6EE1 - chains B and D of the 4 polymer chains in the assembly; structure by X-ray diffraction, 2.36 A resolution.

[Chain B (and D)]
Protein: Isocitrate lyase 2
From: Mycobacterium tuberculosis (strain CDC 1551 / Oshkosh)
Notes: EC 4.1.3.1; chain D of this document is another copy of the same molecule, construct and numbering; everything in this record applies to it too
UniProt: Q8VJU4 (ACEA2_MYCTO); numbering as in UniProt (aligned over 1-766)
Sequence (786 residues; each row starts with the number of its first residue; numbers below 1 keep their minus sign (Met-19 is residue -19)):
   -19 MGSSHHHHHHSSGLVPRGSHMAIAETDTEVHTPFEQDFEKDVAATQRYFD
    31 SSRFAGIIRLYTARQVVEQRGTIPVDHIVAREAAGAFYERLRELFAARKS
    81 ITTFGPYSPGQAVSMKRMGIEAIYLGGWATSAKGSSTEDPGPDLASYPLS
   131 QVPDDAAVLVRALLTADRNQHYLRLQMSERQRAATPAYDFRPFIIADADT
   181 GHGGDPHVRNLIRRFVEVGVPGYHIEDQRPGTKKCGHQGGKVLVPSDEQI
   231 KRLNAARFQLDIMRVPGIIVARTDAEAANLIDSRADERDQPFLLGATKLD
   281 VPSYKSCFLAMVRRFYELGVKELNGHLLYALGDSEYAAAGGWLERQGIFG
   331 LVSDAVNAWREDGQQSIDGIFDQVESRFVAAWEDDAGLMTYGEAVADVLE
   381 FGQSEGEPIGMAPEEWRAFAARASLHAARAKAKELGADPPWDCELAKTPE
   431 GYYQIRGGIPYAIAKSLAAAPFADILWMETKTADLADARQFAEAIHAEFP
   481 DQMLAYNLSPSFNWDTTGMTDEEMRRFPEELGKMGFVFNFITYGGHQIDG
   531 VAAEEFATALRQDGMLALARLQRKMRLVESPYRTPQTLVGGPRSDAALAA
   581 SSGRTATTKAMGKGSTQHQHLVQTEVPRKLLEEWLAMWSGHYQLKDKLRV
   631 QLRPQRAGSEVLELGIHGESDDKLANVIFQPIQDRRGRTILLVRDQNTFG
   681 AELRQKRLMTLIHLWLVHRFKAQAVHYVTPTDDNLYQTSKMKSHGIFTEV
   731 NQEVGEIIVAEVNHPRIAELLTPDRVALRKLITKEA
Disordered / not traced: -19 to 10, 217-218, 343, 383-391, 416, 589-600, 765-766 (chain D: -19 to 10, 217-218, 343, 382-391, 589-601)
Sequence notes: initiating methionine (-19); expression tag (-18 to 0)
Bound ions: Mg2+: Ala450, Ala453
Residues lining bound ligands: acetyl coenzyme A (ACO): Val673, Arg674, Asp675, Gln676, Asn677, Thr678, Leu683, Arg684, Gln685, Lys686, Arg687, Leu688, Met689, Thr690, Tyr707, Val708, Thr709, Pro710, Thr711, Asp713, Asn714, Tyr716, Gln717, Lys720, Met721, His724, Lys764
Swiss-Prot annotation at these positions:
  - active site: Cys215 (Proton acceptor)
  - binding site (substrate): Gly106 to Trp108, Gly216, His217, Arg252, Asn487 to Ser491, Thr522
  - binding site (Mg(2+)): Asp177
What the authors report for this chain:
  - catalytic residues: Lys213 to His217 (by similarity / conservation)

[Chain B / chain D interface]
Residue-residue contacts - 241 pairs, chain B then chain D:
  Thr82(B) - Leu540(D)
  Phe84(B) - Phe536(D)  hydrophobic
  Tyr87(B) - Ser88(D)
  Ser88(B) - Tyr87(D)
  Ser88(B) - Asp529(D)  hydrogen bond
  Pro89(B) - Lys113(D)
  Gln91(B) - Asp529(D)  hydrogen bond
  Gln91(B) - Ala533(D)
  Ser94(B) - Gly530(D)
  Ser94(B) - Ala533(D)
  Met98(B) - Glu534(D)
  Met98(B) - Ala537(D)  hydrophobic
  Met98(B) - Thr538(D)  hydrogen bond
  Met98(B) - Arg541(D)  hydrogen bond (backbone-side chain)
  Gly99(B) - Arg541(D)  hydrogen bond (backbone-side chain)
  Ile100(B) - Ala537(D)  hydrophobic
  Ile100(B) - Arg541(D)
  Trp108(B) - Pro565(D)  hydrophobic
  Trp108(B) - Gln566(D)  hydrogen bond
  Trp108(B) - Val569(D)  hydrophobic
  Ala112(B) - Val569(D)  hydrophobic
  Lys113(B) - Pro89(D)
  Lys113(B) - Val138(D)
  Ser115(B) - Val138(D)
  Ser115(B) - Arg141(D)
  Ser116(B) - Asp134(D)
  Ser116(B) - Ala137(D)
  Ser116(B) - Val138(D)
  Ser116(B) - Arg141(D)  hydrogen bond (backbone-side chain)
  Thr117(B) - Arg141(D)
  Glu118(B) - Arg141(D)
  Asp119(B) - Arg141(D)  salt bridge
  Asp119(B) - Thr145(D)
  Pro120(B) - Arg141(D)
  Pro120(B) - Ala142(D)  hydrophobic
  Pro120(B) - Thr145(D)
  Gly121(B) - Val569(D)
  Pro122(B) - Val569(D)
  Pro122(B) - Gly570(D)
  Pro122(B) - Gly571(D)
  Pro122(B) - Ser574(D)
  Leu124(B) - Ser574(D)
  Asp134(B) - Ser116(D)
  Ala137(B) - Ser116(D)
  Val138(B) - Lys113(D)
  Val138(B) - Ser115(D)
  Val138(B) - Ser116(D)
  Arg141(B) - Ser115(D)
  Arg141(B) - Ser116(D)  hydrogen bond (side chain-backbone)
  Arg141(B) - Thr117(D)
  Arg141(B) - Glu118(D)
  Arg141(B) - Asp119(D)  salt bridge
  Arg141(B) - Pro120(D)
  Ala142(B) - Pro120(D)  hydrophobic
  Thr145(B) - Asp119(D)
  Thr145(B) - Pro120(D)
  Gly220(B) - Thr588(D)
  Leu260(B) - Thr587(D)
  Phe288(B) - Arg584(D)
  Phe288(B) - Thr585(D)
  Leu303(B) - Arg584(D)
  Gly305(B) - Gly583(D)
  Gly305(B) - Thr585(D)
  Leu308(B) - Ser582(D)
  Leu308(B) - Thr585(D)
  Asp348(B) - Arg584(D)  salt bridge
  Thr428(B) - Thr587(D)
  Pro429(B) - Thr585(D)
  Glu430(B) - Ala586(D)
  Glu430(B) - Thr587(D)  hydrogen bond (side chain-backbone)
  Leu488(B) - Met545(D)  hydrophobic
  Ser489(B) - Leu548(D)
  Pro490(B) - Gln552(D)  hydrogen bond (backbone-side chain)
  Phe492(B) - Gln552(D)  hydrogen bond (backbone-side chain)
  Asn493(B) - Gln552(D)
  Asn493(B) - Arg556(D)  hydrogen bond
  Asn493(B) - Thr604(D)
  Trp494(B) - Met545(D)  hydrophobic
  Trp494(B) - Leu548(D)
  Trp494(B) - Gln552(D)  hydrogen bond (backbone-side chain)
  Asp495(B) - Arg553(D)  salt bridge
  Asp495(B) - Arg556(D)  salt bridge
  Asp495(B) - Thr604(D)
  Thr496(B) - Thr604(D)
  Asp501(B) - Leu546(D)
  Asp501(B) - Arg553(D)  salt bridge
  Met504(B) - Met545(D)  hydrogen bond (backbone-backbone)
  Met504(B) - Leu546(D)
  Met504(B) - Ala549(D)  hydrophobic
  Arg505(B) - Gln542(D)  hydrogen bond (side chain-backbone)
  Arg505(B) - Asp543(D)  salt bridge
  Arg505(B) - Gly544(D)
  Arg505(B) - Leu546(D)
  Pro508(B) - Gly544(D)
  Ile521(B) - Phe536(D)  hydrophobic
  Ile521(B) - Leu540(D)  hydrophobic
  Tyr523(B) - Pro565(D)
  His526(B) - Tyr562(D)
  His526(B) - Leu568(D)
  Gln527(B) - Met555(D)
  Gln527(B) - Tyr562(D)  hydrogen bond (side chain-backbone)
  Gln527(B) - Pro565(D)
  Ile528(B) - Ala532(D)
  Ile528(B) - Ala533(D)  hydrophobic
  Ile528(B) - Phe536(D)  hydrophobic
  Ile528(B) - Leu551(D)  hydrophobic
  Asp529(B) - Ser88(D)  hydrogen bond
  Asp529(B) - Gln91(D)  hydrogen bond
  Asp529(B) - Asp529(D)
  Gly530(B) - Tyr562(D)
  Val531(B) - Met555(D)  hydrophobic
  Ala532(B) - Ile528(D)
  Ala532(B) - Ala532(D)  hydrophobic
  Ala533(B) - Gln91(D)
  Ala533(B) - Ser94(D)
  Ala533(B) - Ile528(D)  hydrophobic
  Glu534(B) - Met98(D)
  Glu534(B) - Ser560(D)  hydrogen bond
  Glu534(B) - Pro561(D)
  Glu534(B) - Tyr562(D)
  Glu535(B) - Lys554(D)  salt bridge
  Glu535(B) - Ala637(D)
  Glu535(B) - Gly638(D)
  Phe536(B) - Phe84(D)  hydrophobic
  Phe536(B) - Ile521(D)  hydrophobic
  Phe536(B) - Ile528(D)  hydrophobic
  Ala537(B) - Met98(D)  hydrophobic
  Ala537(B) - Ile100(D)  hydrophobic
  Thr538(B) - Met98(D)  hydrogen bond
  Thr538(B) - Ala637(D)
  Ala539(B) - Ala637(D)
  Leu540(B) - Thr82(D)
  Leu540(B) - Ile521(D)  hydrophobic
  Arg541(B) - Met98(D)  hydrogen bond (side chain-backbone)
  Arg541(B) - Gly99(D)  hydrogen bond (side chain-backbone)
  Arg541(B) - Ile100(D)
  Gln542(B) - Arg505(D)  hydrogen bond (backbone-side chain)
  Gln542(B) - Arg636(D)
  Gln542(B) - Ala637(D)  hydrogen bond (side chain-backbone)
  Asp543(B) - Arg505(D)  salt bridge
  Asp543(B) - Arg636(D)
  Gly544(B) - Pro508(D)
  Met545(B) - Trp494(D)  hydrophobic
  Met545(B) - Met504(D)  hydrogen bond (backbone-backbone)
  Leu546(B) - Asp501(D)
  Leu546(B) - Met504(D)
  Leu546(B) - Arg505(D)
  Leu548(B) - Ser489(D)
  Leu548(B) - Trp494(D)
  Ala549(B) - Met504(D)  hydrophobic
  Arg550(B) - Arg636(D)
  Gln552(B) - Pro490(D)  hydrogen bond (side chain-backbone)
  Gln552(B) - Phe492(D)  hydrogen bond (side chain-backbone)
  Gln552(B) - Asn493(D)
  Gln552(B) - Trp494(D)  hydrogen bond (side chain-backbone)
  Arg553(B) - Asp495(D)  salt bridge
  Arg553(B) - Asp501(D)  salt bridge
  Lys554(B) - Glu535(D)  salt bridge
  Met555(B) - Gln527(D)
  Met555(B) - Val531(D)  hydrophobic
  Arg556(B) - Asn493(D)  hydrogen bond
  Arg556(B) - Asp495(D)  salt bridge
  Ser560(B) - Glu534(D)  hydrogen bond
  Pro561(B) - Glu534(D)
  Tyr562(B) - His526(D)
  Tyr562(B) - Gln527(D)  hydrogen bond (backbone-side chain)
  Tyr562(B) - Gly530(D)
  Tyr562(B) - Glu534(D)
  Pro565(B) - Trp108(D)  hydrophobic
  Pro565(B) - Tyr523(D)
  Pro565(B) - Gln527(D)
  Gln566(B) - Trp108(D)  hydrogen bond
  Leu568(B) - His526(D)
  Val569(B) - Trp108(D)  hydrophobic
  Val569(B) - Ala112(D)  hydrophobic
  Val569(B) - Gly121(D)
  Val569(B) - Pro122(D)
  Gly570(B) - Pro122(D)
  Gly571(B) - Pro122(D)
  Ser574(B) - Pro122(D)
  Ser574(B) - Leu124(D)
  Ser582(B) - Leu308(D)
  Gly583(B) - Gly305(D)
  Arg584(B) - Phe288(D)
  Arg584(B) - Glu302(D)  salt bridge
  Arg584(B) - Leu303(D)
  Arg584(B) - Asp348(D)  salt bridge
  Thr585(B) - Gly305(D)
  Thr585(B) - Leu308(D)
  Thr585(B) - Pro429(D)
  Ala586(B) - Glu430(D)
  Thr587(B) - Leu260(D)
  Thr587(B) - Thr428(D)
  Thr587(B) - Pro429(D)
  Thr587(B) - Glu430(D)  hydrogen bond (backbone-side chain)
  Thr588(B) - Gly220(D)
  Thr604(B) - Asp495(D)
  Gln635(B) - Gln542(D)
  Arg636(B) - Gln542(D)
  Arg636(B) - Asp543(D)
  Arg636(B) - Arg550(D)
  Arg636(B) - Glu640(D)  salt bridge
  Ala637(B) - Glu535(D)
  Ala637(B) - Ala539(D)
  Ala637(B) - Gln542(D)  hydrogen bond (backbone-side chain)
  Gly638(B) - Glu535(D)
  Ser639(B) - Glu640(D)  hydrogen bond
  Glu640(B) - Ser639(D)  hydrogen bond
  Glu640(B) - Glu640(D)  hydrogen bond (side chain-backbone)
  Glu640(B) - Gln660(D)
  Gln660(B) - Gln660(D)
  Gln660(B) - Ile662(D)
  Ile662(B) - Gln660(D)
  Ile662(B) - Leu672(D)  hydrophobic
  Gln663(B) - Arg674(D)  hydrogen bond (backbone-side chain)
  Asp664(B) - Thr709(D)  hydrogen bond
  Arg665(B) - Arg674(D)
  Arg665(B) - Thr709(D)  hydrogen bond (side chain-backbone)
  Arg665(B) - Thr711(D)
  Arg668(B) - Thr709(D)
  Leu672(B) - Ile662(D)  hydrophobic
  Leu672(B) - Leu672(D)  hydrophobic
  Arg674(B) - Ile662(D)
  Arg674(B) - Gln663(D)  hydrogen bond (side chain-backbone)
  Arg674(B) - Arg665(D)
  His706(B) - Ile737(D)
  Val708(B) - Asp664(D)
  Val708(B) - Ile670(D)  hydrophobic
  Thr709(B) - Asp664(D)  hydrogen bond
  Thr709(B) - Arg665(D)  hydrogen bond (backbone-side chain)
  Thr709(B) - Arg666(D)
  Thr709(B) - Arg668(D)
  Thr711(B) - Arg665(D)
  Glu729(B) - Glu733(D)
  Asn731(B) - Glu733(D)
  Glu733(B) - Asn731(D)
  Glu736(B) - Arg668(D)  salt bridge
  Glu736(B) - Glu741(D)
  Ile737(B) - His706(D)
  Ile737(B) - Ile737(D)  hydrophobic
  Glu741(B) - Glu736(D)
Also at the interface, not in a pair above, chain B (143 interface residues in all): Thr83, Gly90, Met95, Gly114, Arg148, Lys214, Cys215, Gly219, Tyr309, Phe351, Ser491, Phe507, Leu551, Val558, Val602, Val641, Arg666, Asp675, Pro710, Val739
Also at the interface, not in a pair above, chain D (141 interface residues in all): Thr83, Gly90, Met95, Gly114, Cys215, Gly219, Tyr309, Leu488, Ser491, Thr496, Phe507, Val558, Val602, Glu605, Gln635, Val641, Asp675, Val708, Val739

[Summary]
The interface between chain B and chain D involves 143 residues on one side and 141 on the other, with 43
hydrogen bonds and 17 salt bridges. Polar pairs include Asp119(B)-Arg141(D), Asp348(B)-Arg584(D) and
Asp495(B)-Arg553(D). Chain B binds acetyl coenzyme A. From the paper: the catalytic residue Lys213(B).
Both chains are Isocitrate lyase 2 (Mycobacterium tuberculosis (strain CDC 1551 / Oshkosh)). Entry 6EE1
(Crystal structure of Mycobacterium tuberculosis ICL2 in complex with acetyl-CoA) was determined by X-ray
diffraction (same publication as 6EDW and 6EDZ).
